Entry 4EOP (X-ray diffraction, 1.99 A resolution); this record covers chains A and B.

== Chain A ==
Protein: Cyclin-dependent kinase 2
Organism: Homo sapiens
Notes: EC 2.7.11.22
Reference sequence: P24941 (CDK2_HUMAN); numbering as in UniProt (aligned over 1-297)
Sequence (300 residues; numbered -2 to 297; the number before each row is that of its first residue; numbers below 1 keep their minus sign (Pro-2 is residue -2)):
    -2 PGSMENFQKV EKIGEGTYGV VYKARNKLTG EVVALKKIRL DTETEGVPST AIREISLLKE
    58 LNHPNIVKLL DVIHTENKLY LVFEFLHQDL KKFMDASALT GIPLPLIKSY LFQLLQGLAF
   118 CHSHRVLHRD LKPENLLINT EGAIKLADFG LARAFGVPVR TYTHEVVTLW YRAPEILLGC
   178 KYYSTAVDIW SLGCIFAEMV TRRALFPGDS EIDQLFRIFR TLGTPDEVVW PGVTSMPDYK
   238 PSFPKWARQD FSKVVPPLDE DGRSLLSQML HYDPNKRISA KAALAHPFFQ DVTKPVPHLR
Not modelled in the structure: 40-41
Modified residues: Thr160 (phosphothreonine; TPO)
Construct notes: expression tag (-2 to 0); engineered mutation Glu131 (Gln in P24941)
Residues lining bound ligands: 1RO ((5E)-5-(quinolin-6-ylmethylidene)-2-[(thiophen-2-ylmethyl)amino]-1,3-thiazol-4(5H)-one): Ile10, Gly11, Glu12, Gly13, Val18, Ala31, Lys33, Val64, Phe80, Glu81, Phe82, Leu83, His84, Gln85, Asp86, Glu131, Asn132, Leu134, Asp145
Curated features (UniProtKB/Swiss-Prot):
  - active site: Asp127 (Proton acceptor)
  - binding site (ATP): Ile10 to Val18, Lys33, Glu81 to Leu83, Asp86, Lys129, Pro130, Asn132, Asp145
  - binding site (Mg(2+)): Asn132, Asp145
  - site (CDK7 binding): Lys9, Lys88, Lys89, Leu166
  - modified residue: Met1 (N-acetylmethionine), Lys6 (N6-acetyllysine), Thr14 (Phosphothreonine), Tyr15 (Phosphotyrosine), Tyr19 (Phosphotyrosine), Thr160 (Phosphothreonine)
  - natural variant: Pro45 (P45L: In a glioblastoma multiforme sample)
  - mutagenesis: Lys9 (K9F: Reduced phosphorylation by CAK), Thr14 (T14A: 2-fold increase in activity), Tyr15 (Y15F: 2-fold increase in activity), Lys88 to Lys89 (Reduced phosphorylation by CAK), Thr160 (T160A: Abolishes activity), Leu166 (L166R: Reduced phosphorylation by CAK and reduced kinase activity)

== Chain B ==
Protein: Cyclin-A2
Organism: Homo sapiens
Notes: fragment: C-terminal fragment
Reference sequence: P20248 (CCNA2_HUMAN); numbering as in UniProt (aligned over 175-432)
Sequence (258 residues; row label = number of the first residue in the row):
   175 VPDYHEDIHT YLREMEVKCK PKVGYMKKQP DITNSMRAIL VDWLVEVGEE YKLQNETLHL
   235 AVNYIDRFLS SMSVLRGKLQ LVGTAAMLLA SKFEEIYPPE VAEFVYITDD TYTKKQVLRM
   295 EHLVLKVLTF DLAAPTVNQF LTQYFLHQQP ANCKVESLAM FLGELSLIDA DPYLKYLPSV
   355 IAGAAFHLAL YTVTGQSWPE SLIRKTGYTL ESLKPCLMDL HQTYLKAPQH AQQSIREKYK
   415 NSKYHGVSLL NPPETLNL
Not modelled in the structure: 175
Residues lining bound ligands: monothioglycerol (SGM): Met189, Lys192, Cys193, Arg241, Asp305, Ala308

== How chain A and chain B interact ==
Pairs across the interface (63):
  Leu37(A) - His296(B)
  Glu42(A) - Lys266(B)  hydrogen bond (backbone-side chain)
  Glu42(A) - Glu274(B)
  Glu42(A) - Val275(B)  hydrogen bond (side chain-backbone)
  Gly43(A) - Lys266(B)
  Gly43(A) - Leu292(B)
  Gly43(A) - Glu295(B)
  Val44(A) - Lys266(B)  hydrogen bond (backbone-side chain)
  Val44(A) - Glu295(B)  hydrogen bond (backbone-side chain)
  Val44(A) - His296(B)
  Val44(A) - Leu299(B)  hydrophobic
  Ser46(A) - Lys266(B)
  Ile49(A) - Leu263(B)  hydrophobic
  Ile49(A) - Lys266(B)
  Ile49(A) - Leu306(B)  hydrophobic
  Arg50(A) - Lys266(B)
  Arg50(A) - Phe267(B)  hydrogen bond (side chain-backbone)
  Arg50(A) - Glu269(B)
  Ile52(A) - Phe304(B)  hydrophobic
  Ser53(A) - Phe267(B)
  Ser53(A) - Phe304(B)  hydrogen bond (side chain-backbone)
  Ser53(A) - Asp305(B)
  Ser53(A) - Leu306(B)  hydrogen bond (side chain-backbone)
  Ser53(A) - Ala307(B)  hydrogen bond (side chain-backbone)
  Lys56(A) - Thr303(B)  hydrogen bond (side chain-backbone)
  Lys56(A) - Asp305(B)  salt bridge
  Glu57(A) - Tyr185(B)  hydrogen bond
  Glu57(A) - Ala307(B)
  His71(A) - His296(B)  hydrogen bond
  His71(A) - Phe304(B)
  Thr72(A) - His296(B)
  Ala116(A) - Tyr178(B)
  His119(A) - Tyr178(B)
  His119(A) - Ile182(B)
  Ser120(A) - Tyr178(B)
  Ser120(A) - Asp181(B)  hydrogen bond
  Ser120(A) - Ile182(B)
  His121(A) - Tyr185(B)
  Arg122(A) - Ile182(B)
  Arg122(A) - Tyr185(B)
  Arg122(A) - Ala307(B)  hydrogen bond (side chain-backbone)
  Arg150(A) - Glu268(B)  salt bridge
  Ala151(A) - Phe267(B)  hydrophobic
  Phe152(A) - Ile182(B)  hydrophobic
  Val154(A) - His179(B)
  Val154(A) - Ile182(B)  hydrophobic
  Val154(A) - Thr316(B)  hydrogen bond (backbone-side chain)
  Val154(A) - Gln317(B)  hydrogen bond (backbone-backbone)
  Pro155(A) - Thr316(B)
  Pro155(A) - Leu320(B)
  Arg157(A) - Gln228(B)  hydrogen bond
  Arg157(A) - Glu230(B)
  Arg157(A) - Glu268(B)  salt bridge
  Thr158(A) - Ile270(B)
  Tyr159(A) - Ile270(B)
  Thr160(A) - Glu269(B)
  Thr160(A) - Ile270(B)
  Ser276(A) - Asp177(B)
  Ser276(A) - Tyr178(B)
  Ala277(A) - Tyr178(B)  hydrogen bond (backbone-side chain)
  Lys278(A) - Asp177(B)  hydrogen bond (side chain-backbone)
  Lys278(A) - Tyr178(B)  hydrogen bond (backbone-side chain)
  Lys278(A) - Asp181(B)  salt bridge
Also at the interface, not in a pair above, chain A (35 interface residues in all): Leu54, Val69, Leu76, His161, Thr182
Also at the interface, not in a pair above, chain B (32 interface residues in all): Leu186, Met189, Tyr271, Lys288

== Overview ==
35 residues of chain A and 32 residues of chain B are in contact, with 19 hydrogen bonds and 4 salt bridges.
Among the polar pairs are Lys56(A)-Asp305(B), Arg150(A)-Glu268(B) and Arg157(A)-Glu268(B). Ligands of chain A:
compound 1RO. Chain B binds monothioglycerol.
Here chain A is Cyclin-dependent kinase 2 and chain B is Cyclin-A2, both from Homo sapiens. Entry 4EOP (Thr
160 phosphorylated CDK2 Q131E - human cyclin A3 complex with the inhibitor RO3306) was determined by X-ray
diffraction, deposited together with 4EOI, 4EOJ, 4EOK, 4EOL, 4EOM, 4EON and 4 further entries.
